7N1S - chain A; structure by X-ray diffraction, 2.00 A resolution.

== Chain A ==
Protein: Phosphodiesterase-nucleotide pyrophosphatase
From: Xanthomonas citri
Reference sequence: A0A0U5FM15 (A0A0U5FM15_XANCI); residues 44-426 here = UniProt positions 44-426
Sequence (383 residues; row label = number of the first residue in the row):
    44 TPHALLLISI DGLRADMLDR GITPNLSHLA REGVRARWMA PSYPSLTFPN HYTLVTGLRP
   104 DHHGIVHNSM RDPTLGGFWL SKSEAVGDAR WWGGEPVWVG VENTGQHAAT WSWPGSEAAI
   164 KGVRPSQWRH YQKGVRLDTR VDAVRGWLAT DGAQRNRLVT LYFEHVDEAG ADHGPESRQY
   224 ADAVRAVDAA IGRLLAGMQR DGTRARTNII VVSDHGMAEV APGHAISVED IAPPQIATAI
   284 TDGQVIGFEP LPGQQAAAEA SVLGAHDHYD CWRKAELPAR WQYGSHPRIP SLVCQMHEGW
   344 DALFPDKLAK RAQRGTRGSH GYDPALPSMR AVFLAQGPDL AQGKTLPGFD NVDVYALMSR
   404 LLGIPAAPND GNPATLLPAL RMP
Sequence notes: engineered mutation A214 (His in A0A0U5FM15)
Disulfides: C314-C337
Metal / ion sites: Zn2+: D54, T90, D257, H258
Reported in the primary citation:
  - mutagenesis - H214A: abolished catalytic activity on 3'2'-cGAMP
  - mutagenesis - H214A: unchanged catalytic activity on 3'3'-cGAMP

== Overview ==
D54, T90, D257 and H258 form the Zn2+ site. From the paper: H214A abolishes catalytic activity on 3'2'-cGAMP;
H214A leaves catalytic activity on 3'3'-cGAMP unchanged.
Chain A is Phosphodiesterase-nucleotide pyrophosphatase (Xanthomonas citri); the structure, Crystal Structure
Analysis of Xac Nucleotide Pyrophosphatase/Phosphodiesterase, was determined by X-ray diffraction (same
publication as 7MW8).
